Entry 1LWU (X-ray diffraction, 2.80 A resolution); this record covers chains A and B of the 8 polymer chains in the assembly.

== Chain A ==
Molecule: Fibrinogen alpha-1 chain
Source organism: Petromyzon marinus
Notes: fragment: fragment
UniProtKB: P02674 (FIBA1_PETMA); residues 82-200 here correspond to UniProt positions 87-205 (UniProt number = residue number + 5)
Amino-acid sequence (119 residues; row label = number of the first residue in the row):
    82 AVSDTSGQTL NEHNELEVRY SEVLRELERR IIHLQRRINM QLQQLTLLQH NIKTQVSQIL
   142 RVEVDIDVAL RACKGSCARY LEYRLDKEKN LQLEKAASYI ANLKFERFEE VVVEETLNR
Not modelled in the structure: 82-94, 194-200
Sequence notes: conflict Ala-153 (Thr158 in P02674)

== Chain B ==
Molecule: Fibrinogen beta chain
Source organism: Petromyzon marinus
Notes: fragment: Segment 2 of 2
UniProtKB: P02678 (FIBB_PETMA); residues 157-479 here correspond to UniProt positions 155-477 (UniProt number = residue number - 2)
Amino-acid sequence (323 residues; numbered 157 to 479; the number before each row is that of its first residue):
   157 SSTHVNAQKE IENRYKEVKI RIESTVAGSL RSMKSVLEHL RAKMQRMEEA IKTQKELCSA
   217 PCTVNCRVPV VSGMHCEDIY RNGGRTSEAY YIQPDLFSEP YKVFCDMESH GGGWTVVQNR
   277 VDGSSNFARD WNTYKAEFGN IAFGNGKSIC NIPGEYWLGT KTVHQLTKQH TQQVLFDMSD
   337 WEGSSVYAQY ASFRPENEAQ GYRLWVEDYS GNAGNALLEG ATQLMGDNRT MTIHNGMQFS
   397 TFDRDNDNWN PGDPTKHCSR EDAGGWWYNR CHAANPNGRY YWGGIYTKEQ ADYGTDDGVV
   457 WMNWKGSWYS MRQMAMKLRP KWP
Not modelled in the structure: 157-162, 478-479
Disulfide bonds: Cys-222/Cys-306, Cys-232/Cys-261, Cys-414/Cys-427
Metal / ion sites: Ca2+: Asp-401, Asp-403, Trp-405, Lys-412

== How chain A and chain B interact ==
Pairs across the interface (84):
  Leu-105(A) with Ile-167(B)
  Leu-108(A) with Ile-167(B), hydrophobic
  Glu-109(A) with Glu-166(B); Ile-167(B)
  Ile-112(A) with Tyr-171(B), hydrophobic
  Ile-113(A) with Arg-170(B)
  Leu-115(A) with Ile-178(B), hydrophobic
  Gln-116(A) with Arg-170(B); Val-174(B)
  Ile-119(A) with Ile-178(B), hydrophobic
  Gln-122(A) with Val-182(B)
  Leu-123(A) with Val-182(B), hydrophobic
  Leu-126(A) with Val-182(B), hydrophobic; Leu-186(B), hydrophobic; Met-189(B)
  Gln-130(A) with Met-189(B)
  Ile-133(A) with Met-189(B), hydrophobic; Val-192(B), hydrophobic; Leu-193(B), hydrophobic
  Gln-136(A) with Leu-193(B); Leu-196(B)
  Val-137(A) with Leu-196(B), hydrophobic
  Ile-140(A) with Leu-196(B), hydrophobic; Lys-199(B); Met-200(B), hydrophobic
  Arg-142(A) with Glu-445(B), hydrogen bond (side chain-backbone); Gln-446(B); Ala-447(B), hydrogen bond (side chain-backbone); Asp-448(B)
  Glu-144(A) with Lys-199(B), salt bridge; Met-203(B)
  Val-145(A) with Arg-435(B); Tyr-437(B), hydrophobic; Gln-446(B)
  Asp-146(A) with Arg-435(B), salt bridge; Asp-448(B)
  Ile-147(A) with Met-203(B), hydrophobic; Ile-207(B), hydrophobic
  Val-149(A) with Arg-435(B)
  Leu-151(A) with Ile-207(B), hydrophobic
  Arg-152(A) with Gly-279(B); Ser-280(B); Trp-438(B)
  Ala-153(A) with Gly-279(B), hydrogen bond (backbone-backbone); Ser-280(B)
  Cys-154(A) with Gln-210(B)
  Lys-155(A) with Asp-278(B), salt bridge
  Gly-156(A) with Cys-218(B), hydrogen bond (backbone-side chain); Ser-280(B), hydrogen bond (backbone-backbone); Asn-296(B), hydrogen bond (backbone-side chain); Phe-299(B)
  Ser-157(A) with Pro-217(B); Cys-218(B), hydrogen bond (backbone-backbone)
  Cys-158(A) with Leu-213(B); Cys-214(B), disulfide; Ala-216(B); Pro-217(B); Cys-218(B)
  Ala-159(A) with Leu-213(B); Ala-216(B), hydrogen bond (backbone-backbone); Pro-217(B), hydrogen bond (backbone-backbone); Cys-218(B)
  Arg-160(A) with Gln-210(B); Leu-213(B)
  Tyr-161(A) with Gln-210(B)
  Leu-162(A) with Gln-210(B); Leu-213(B), hydrophobic
  Tyr-164(A) with Arg-202(B); Met-203(B); Ala-206(B), hydrophobic
  Lys-168(A) with His-195(B)
  Lys-170(A) with His-195(B)
  Asn-171(A) with His-195(B), hydrogen bond; Leu-196(B)
  Leu-174(A) with Val-192(B)
  Ala-178(A) with Ser-188(B)
  Ile-181(A) with Ser-185(B)
  Asn-183(A) with Arg-177(B); Thr-181(B)
  Leu-184(A) with Ser-185(B)
  Phe-186(A) with Arg-177(B)
  Arg-188(A) with Glu-173(B); Arg-177(B)
  Glu-190(A) with Arg-170(B), salt bridge
Interface residues without a listed pair, chain A (50 interface residues in all): Leu-129, Asp-148, Glu-175, Glu-191
Interface residues without a listed pair, chain B (47 interface residues in all): Ala-163, Gln-164, Thr-209, Ser-281, Tyr-436
Cross-chain cystine bridges: Cys-158(A)/Cys-214(B)

== Overview ==
Chain A and chain B form an interface of 50 and 47 residues respectively; the contacts include 1 disulfide
bond, 10 hydrogen bonds and 4 salt bridges. Among the polar pairs are Glu-144(A)/Lys-199(B),
Asp-146(A)/Arg-435(B) and Lys-155(A)/Asp-278(B). Asp-401(B), Asp-403(B), Trp-405(B) and Lys-412(B) form the
Ca2+ site.
Here chain A is Fibrinogen alpha-1 chain and chain B is Fibrinogen beta chain, both from Petromyzon marinus.
Entry 1LWU (Crystal structure of fragment D from lamprey fibrinogen complexed with the peptide
Gly-His-Arg-Pro-amide) was determined by X-ray diffraction.
